1W3I - chains A and D of the 4 polymer chains in the assembly; structure by X-ray diffraction, 1.70 A resolution.

[Chain A (and D)]
Molecule: 2-keto-3-deoxy gluconate aldolase
Organism: Sulfolobus solfataricus
Notes: EC 4.1.2.20; chain D of this document is another copy of the same molecule, construct and numbering; everything in this record applies to it too
UniProt: O54288 (O54288); residues 2-294 here = UniProt positions 2-294
Sequence (293 residues; each row starts with the number of its first residue):
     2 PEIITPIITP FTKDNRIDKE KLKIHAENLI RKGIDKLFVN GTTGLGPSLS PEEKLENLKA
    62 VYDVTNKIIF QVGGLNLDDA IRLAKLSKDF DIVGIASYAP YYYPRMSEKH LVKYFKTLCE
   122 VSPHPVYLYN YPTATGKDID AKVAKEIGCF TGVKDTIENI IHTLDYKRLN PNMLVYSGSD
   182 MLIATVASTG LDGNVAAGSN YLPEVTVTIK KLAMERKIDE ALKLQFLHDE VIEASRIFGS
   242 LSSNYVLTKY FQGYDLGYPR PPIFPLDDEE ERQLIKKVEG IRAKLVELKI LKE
Swiss-Prot annotation at these positions:
  - active site: Lys155 (Schiff-base intermediate with substrate)
  - binding site (substrate): Thr43, Thr44, Tyr130 to Tyr132, Lys155 to Thr157
  - site: Tyr130 (Proton shuttle)
Cystine bridges: Cys120-Cys150
Covalent attachments: pyruvic acid (PYR) linked to Lys155
Small-molecule neighbours: pyruvic acid (PYR): Pro7, Phe39, Gly42, Thr43, Thr44, Tyr130, Gly179, Val196, Ala198

[Interface between chain A and chain D]
Residue-residue contacts - 72 pairs, chain A then chain D:
  Asn16(A) - Asn77(D)
  Asn16(A) - Asp79(D)  hydrogen bond
  Thr43(A) - Tyr103(D)  hydrogen bond
  Thr43(A) - Tyr104(D)
  Leu46(A) - Tyr104(D)  hydrogen bond (backbone-side chain)
  Pro48(A) - Leu76(D)
  Pro48(A) - Tyr103(D)  hydrophobic
  Pro48(A) - Tyr104(D)
  Ser49(A) - Leu76(D)
  Ser49(A) - Tyr104(D)  hydrogen bond
  Leu76(A) - Pro48(D)  hydrophobic
  Leu76(A) - Ser49(D)
  Leu76(A) - Pro262(D)
  Leu76(A) - Pro263(D)
  Asn77(A) - Asn16(D)
  Asn77(A) - Arg261(D)
  Leu78(A) - Pro262(D)  hydrogen bond (backbone-backbone)
  Leu78(A) - Phe265(D)  hydrophobic
  Asp79(A) - Asn16(D)  hydrogen bond
  Tyr99(A) - Tyr103(D)
  Pro101(A) - Pro263(D)  hydrophobic
  Tyr102(A) - Tyr102(D)  hydrophobic
  Tyr102(A) - Tyr103(D)  hydrophobic
  Tyr103(A) - Thr43(D)  hydrogen bond
  Tyr103(A) - Pro48(D)  hydrophobic
  Tyr103(A) - Tyr99(D)
  Tyr103(A) - Tyr102(D)  hydrophobic
  Tyr103(A) - Tyr130(D)
  Tyr103(A) - Tyr132(D)
  Tyr103(A) - Ala135(D)
  Tyr103(A) - Thr136(D)
  Tyr104(A) - Thr43(D)
  Tyr104(A) - Leu46(D)  hydrogen bond (side chain-backbone)
  Tyr104(A) - Pro48(D)
  Tyr104(A) - Ser49(D)  hydrogen bond
  Tyr104(A) - Leu242(D)  hydrophobic
  Tyr104(A) - Ile264(D)  hydrophobic
  Pro105(A) - Tyr132(D)
  Pro105(A) - Thr134(D)
  Pro105(A) - Ala135(D)  hydrophobic
  Arg106(A) - Arg237(D)
  Met107(A) - Pro263(D)
  Met107(A) - Ile264(D)  hydrophobic
  Lys110(A) - Asp268(D)  salt bridge
  Lys110(A) - Glu271(D)  salt bridge
  His111(A) - Ser243(D)
  His111(A) - Phe265(D)  hydrogen bond (side chain-backbone)
  Lys114(A) - Phe265(D)
  Tyr115(A) - Pro263(D)  hydrophobic
  Tyr115(A) - Phe265(D)
  Tyr130(A) - Tyr103(D)
  Tyr132(A) - Tyr103(D)
  Tyr132(A) - Pro105(D)
  Thr134(A) - Pro105(D)
  Ala135(A) - Tyr103(D)
  Thr136(A) - Tyr103(D)
  Arg237(A) - Arg106(D)
  Phe239(A) - His111(D)
  Leu242(A) - Tyr104(D)  hydrophobic
  Ser243(A) - His111(D)
  Arg261(A) - Asn77(D)
  Pro262(A) - Leu76(D)
  Pro262(A) - Leu78(D)  hydrogen bond (backbone-backbone)
  Pro263(A) - Leu76(D)
  Pro263(A) - Pro101(D)  hydrophobic
  Pro263(A) - Met107(D)
  Pro263(A) - Tyr115(D)  hydrophobic
  Ile264(A) - Tyr104(D)  hydrophobic
  Phe265(A) - Leu78(D)  hydrophobic
  Phe265(A) - His111(D)
  Phe265(A) - Lys114(D)
  Phe265(A) - Tyr115(D)
Other interface residues (no listed pair), chain A (38 interface residues in all): Gly47, Gly75, Glu271
Other interface residues (no listed pair), chain D (41 interface residues in all): Gly47, Gly75, Ser108, Lys110, Phe239, Pro266

[In short]
38 residues of chain A face 41 of chain D across their interface, with 11 hydrogen bonds and 2 salt bridges.
Polar contacts include Lys110(A)-Asp268(D), Lys110(A)-Glu271(D) and Asn16(A)-Asp79(D). Pyruvic acid is
covalently linked to Lys155(A).
Chain A and chain D are both 2-keto-3-deoxy gluconate aldolase (Sulfolobus solfataricus); the structure,
Sulfolobus solfataricus 2-keto-3-deoxygluconate (KDG) aldolase complex with pyruvate, was determined by X-ray
diffraction, deposited together with 1W37, 1W3N and 1W3T.
